PDB entry 6D06 | X-ray diffraction, 2.55 A resolution | chains A and B of the 3 polymer chains in the assembly

# Chain A
Molecule: Double-stranded RNA-specific editase 1
From: Homo sapiens
Notes: EC 3.5.4.37
UniProtKB: P78563 (RED1_HUMAN), isoform P78563-4; residues 299-701 here correspond to UniProt positions 327-729 (UniProt number = residue number + 28)
Chain sequence (403 residues; each row starts with the number of its first residue):
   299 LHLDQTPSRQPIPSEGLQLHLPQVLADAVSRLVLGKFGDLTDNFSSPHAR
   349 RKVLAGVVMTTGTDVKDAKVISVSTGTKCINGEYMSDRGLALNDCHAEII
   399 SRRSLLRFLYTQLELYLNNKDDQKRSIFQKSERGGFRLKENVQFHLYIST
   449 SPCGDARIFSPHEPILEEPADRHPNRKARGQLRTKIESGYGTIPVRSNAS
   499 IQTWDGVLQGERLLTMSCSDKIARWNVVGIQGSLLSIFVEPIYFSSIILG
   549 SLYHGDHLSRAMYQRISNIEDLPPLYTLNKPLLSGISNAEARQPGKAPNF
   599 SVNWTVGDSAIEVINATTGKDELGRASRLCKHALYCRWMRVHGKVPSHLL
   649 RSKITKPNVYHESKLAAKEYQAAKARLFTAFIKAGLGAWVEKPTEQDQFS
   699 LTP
Disordered / not traced: 299-316, 701
Sequence notes: engineered mutation Tyr488 (Glu516 in P78563)
Ion coordination: Zn2+: His394, Cys451, Cys516 (shared with 8AZ_13(B) of chain B)
Residues lining bound ligands: inositol hexakisphosphate (IHP): Asn391, Asp392, Ile397, Arg400, Arg401, Thr513, Lys519, Arg522, Gly530, Ser531, Lys629, Tyr658, Lys662, Tyr668, Lys672, Trp687, Val688, Glu689, Lys690, Asp695
From the paper describing this entry:
  - binding site for the 23-nt RNA strand (chain B): Tyr488
  - binding site for the 23-nt RNA strand: Tyr488, Arg510
  - mutagenesis - E488Y (kobs > 3 min-1): increased catalytic activity on A-rAb substrate
  - mutagenesis - E488Y: decreased catalytic activity on A-C substrate RNA
  - mutagenesis - E488Y: decreased catalytic activity on off target editing

# Chain B
Molecule: 23-nt RNA strand
Sequence (23 nucleotides; each row starts with the number of its first residue):
     1 GCUCGCGAUGCUXGAGGGCUCUG
Modified positions: 8AZ (8-aza-nebularine-5'-monophosphate) at position 13
Ion coordination: Zn2+: 8AZ_13 (shared with His394(A), Cys451(A), Cys516(A) of chain A)

# How chain A and chain B interact
Pairs across the interface (31):
  Val351(A) - 8AZ_13(B)  base contact
  Gly374(A) - 8AZ_13(B)  base contact
  Thr375(A) - 8AZ_13(B)  hydrogen bond to the sugar
  Thr375(A) - G14(B)  hydrogen bond to the phosphate
  Lys376(A) - G14(B)  salt bridge to the phosphate
  Lys376(A) - A15(B)  salt bridge to the phosphate
  His394(A) - 8AZ_13(B)  hydrogen bond to the sugar
  Ala395(A) - 8AZ_13(B)  base contact
  Glu396(A) - 8AZ_13(B)  base contact
  Ser449(A) - 8AZ_13(B)  base contact
  Pro450(A) - 8AZ_13(B)  base contact
  Cys451(A) - 8AZ_13(B)  base contact
  Arg455(A) - 8AZ_13(B)  salt bridge to the phosphate
  Pro459(A) - C11(B)  sugar contact
  His460(A) - C11(B)  hydrogen bond to the sugar
  His460(A) - U12(B)  phosphate contact
  His471(A) - C2(B)  salt bridge to the phosphate
  Asn473(A) - G1(B)  sugar contact
  Asn473(A) - C2(B)  sugar contact
  Arg474(A) - C2(B)  phosphate contact
  Arg474(A) - U3(B)  phosphate contact
  Lys475(A) - U3(B)  hydrogen bond to the phosphate
  Lys475(A) - C4(B)  salt bridge to the phosphate
  Ser486(A) - G14(B)  hydrogen bond to the base
  Ser486(A) - A15(B)  hydrogen bond to the sugar
  Gly487(A) - G14(B)  sugar contact
  Tyr488(A) - U12(B)  base contact
  Tyr488(A) - G14(B)  hydrogen bond to the base
  Gly489(A) - U12(B)  hydrogen bond to the base
  Cys516(A) - 8AZ_13(B)  base contact
  Ala595(A) - G14(B)  phosphate contact
Also at the interface, not in a pair above, chain A (27 interface residues in all): Thr448, Pro472, Ile484, Thr615

# Summary
Chain A and chain B form an interface of 27 and 9 residues respectively; the contacts include 9 hydrogen bonds
and 5 salt bridges. Polar pairs include Ser486(A)-G14(B), Tyr488(A)-G14(B) and Gly489(A)-U12(B). From the
paper: a binding site for the 23-nt RNA strand at Tyr488(A) and Arg510(A); E488Y of chain A increases
catalytic activity on A-rAb substrate.
Here chain A is Double-stranded RNA-specific editase 1 (Homo sapiens) and chain B is a 23-nt RNA strand. Entry
6D06 (Human ADAR2d E488Y mutant complexed with dsRNA containing an abasic site opposite the edited base) was
determined by X-ray diffraction.
